PDB entry 6WLZ | electron microscopy, 2.90 A resolution | chains A and E of the 17 polymer chains in the assembly

# Chain A
Name: V-type proton ATPase catalytic subunit A
From: Homo sapiens
Notes: EC 7.1.2.2
UniProtKB: P38606 (VATA_HUMAN); residues 1-617 here = UniProt positions 1-617
Chain sequence (617 residues; numbered 1 to 617; the number before each row is that of its first residue):
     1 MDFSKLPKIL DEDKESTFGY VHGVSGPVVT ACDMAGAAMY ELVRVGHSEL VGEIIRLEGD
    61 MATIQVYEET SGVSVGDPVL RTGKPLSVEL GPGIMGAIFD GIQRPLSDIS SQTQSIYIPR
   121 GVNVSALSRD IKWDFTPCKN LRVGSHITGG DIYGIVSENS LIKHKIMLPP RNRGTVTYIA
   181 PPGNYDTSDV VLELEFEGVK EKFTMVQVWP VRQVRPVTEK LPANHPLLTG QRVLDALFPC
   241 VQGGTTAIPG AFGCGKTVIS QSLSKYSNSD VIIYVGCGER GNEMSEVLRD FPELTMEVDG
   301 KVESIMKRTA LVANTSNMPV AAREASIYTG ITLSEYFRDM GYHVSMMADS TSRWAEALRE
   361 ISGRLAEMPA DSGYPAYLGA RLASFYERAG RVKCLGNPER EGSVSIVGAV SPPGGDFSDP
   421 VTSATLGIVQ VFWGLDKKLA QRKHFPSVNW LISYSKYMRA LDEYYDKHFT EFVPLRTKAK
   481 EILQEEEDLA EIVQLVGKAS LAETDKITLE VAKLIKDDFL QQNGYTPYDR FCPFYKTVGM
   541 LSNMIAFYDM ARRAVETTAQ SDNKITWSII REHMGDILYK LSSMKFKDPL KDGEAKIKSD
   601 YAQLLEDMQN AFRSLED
Not modelled in the structure: 1-16, 617
Swiss-Prot annotation at these positions:
  - binding site (ATP): Gly250 to Thr257
  - modified residue: Thr136 (Phosphothreonine), Ser384 (Phosphoserine)
  - natural variant: Asp11 (D11N: Found in a patient with autism spectrum disorder; uncertain significance), Pro27 (P27R: In IECEE3; uncertain significance), Gly72 (G72D: In ARCL2D), Asp100 (D100Y: In IECEE3), Pro249 (P249R: Found in a patient with severe developmental disorder; uncertain significance), Arg338 (R338C: In ARCL2D), Asp349 (D349N: In IECEE3), Asp371 (D371G: In IECEE3; uncertain significance)
  - mutagenesis: Lys256 (K256Q: Complete loss of interaction with Rabies virus protein M; when associated with Q-279), Glu279 (E279Q: Complete loss of interaction with Rabies virus protein M; when associated with Q-256)

# Chain E
Name: V-type proton ATPase subunit B, brain isoform
From: Homo sapiens
UniProtKB: P21281 (VATB2_HUMAN); residue numbers follow UniProt; this construct covers 1-511
Chain sequence (511 residues; numbered 1 to 511; the number before each row is that of its first residue):
     1 MALRAMRGIV NGAAPELPVP TGGPAVGARE QALAVSRNYL SQPRLTYKTV SGVNGPLVIL
    61 DHVKFPRYAE IVHLTLPDGT KRSGQVLEVS GSKAVVQVFE GTSGIDAKKT SCEFTGDILR
   121 TPVSEDMLGR VFNGSGKPID RGPVVLAEDF LDIMGQPINP QCRIYPEEMI QTGISAIDGM
   181 NSIARGQKIP IFSAAGLPHN EIAAQICRQA GLVKKSKDVV DYSEENFAIV FAAMGVNMET
   241 ARFFKSDFEE NGSMDNVCLF LNLANDPTIE RIITPRLALT TAEFLAYQCE KHVLVILTDM
   301 SSYAEALREV SAAREEVPGR RGFPGYMYTD LATIYERAGR VEGRNGSITQ IPILTMPNDD
   361 ITHPIPDLTG YITEGQIYVD RQLHNRQIYP PINVLPSLSR LMKSAIGEGM TRKDHADVSN
   421 QLYACYAIGK DVQAMKAVVG EEALTSDDLL YLEFLQKFER NFIAQGPYEN RTVFETLDIG
   481 WQLLRIFPKE MLKRIPQSTL SEFYPRDSAK H
Not modelled in the structure: 1-38, 217-224, 507-511
Swiss-Prot annotation at these positions:
  - binding site (ATP): Arg400
  - natural variant: Arg485 (R485P: In ZLS2)

# Interface between chain A and chain E
Contacting residue pairs - 52 pairs, chain A then chain E:
  Gly36(A) - Asp106(E)
  Ala37(A) - Asp106(E)
  Ala38(A) - Gly104(E)
  Ala38(A) - Ile105(E)
  Ala38(A) - Asp106(E)
  Met39(A) - Val53(E)  hydrophobic
  Met39(A) - Thr102(E)
  Met39(A) - Gly104(E)  hydrogen bond (backbone-backbone)
  Met39(A) - Ile105(E)  hydrogen bond (backbone-backbone)
  Arg56(A) - Val53(E)
  Arg56(A) - Asn54(E)
  Leu57(A) - Gly52(E)
  Leu57(A) - Val53(E)  hydrogen bond (backbone-backbone)
  Leu57(A) - Ile105(E)
  Gly59(A) - Ser51(E)  hydrogen bond (backbone-backbone)
  Lys220(A) - Met238(E)
  Lys220(A) - Arg242(E)  hydrogen bond (backbone-side chain)
  Leu221(A) - Arg242(E)
  Pro222(A) - Arg242(E)
  Ala223(A) - Glu239(E)
  Met368(A) - Glu315(E)
  Met368(A) - Glu316(E)
  Met368(A) - Val317(E)  hydrophobic
  Met368(A) - Pro318(E)
  Pro369(A) - Pro318(E)
  Ala370(A) - Pro318(E)
  Ala370(A) - Gly322(E)
  Asp371(A) - Arg308(E)
  Asp371(A) - Arg321(E)
  Ala376(A) - Glu309(E)
  Ala376(A) - Ala312(E)  hydrophobic
  Tyr377(A) - Glu309(E)
  Ala380(A) - Glu309(E)
  Ala383(A) - Ala264(E)
  Glu387(A) - Asn237(E)
  Glu387(A) - Met238(E)
  Glu387(A) - Asn265(E)
  Ser418(A) - Asn358(E)
  Ile428(A) - Asn237(E)
  Gln430(A) - Asn237(E)  hydrogen bond
  Gln430(A) - Glu239(E)
  Leu451(A) - Asn385(E)
  Tyr454(A) - Gly196(E)
  Thr477(A) - Gln387(E)
  Lys480(A) - Gln387(E)
  Glu481(A) - Gln387(E)
  Gln484(A) - Gln382(E)
  Gln484(A) - Asn385(E)  hydrogen bond
  Ile492(A) - Ala437(E)  hydrophobic
  Val496(A) - Val438(E)  hydrophobic
  Ser500(A) - Ala437(E)
  Ser500(A) - Val438(E)  hydrogen bond (side chain-backbone)
Also at the interface, not in a pair above, chain A (44 interface residues in all): Ala35, Tyr40, Glu58, Glu367, Asp416, Phe417, Leu426, Ile452, Lys456, Tyr457, Arg459, Asp488
Also at the interface, not in a pair above, chain E (40 interface residues in all): Ser103, Lys108, Ala195, Glu201, Thr240, Arg381, Arg386, Val439, Gly440, Arg460

# Overview
Chain A and chain E form an interface of 44 and 40 residues respectively; the contacts include 8 hydrogen
bonds. Polar pairs include Lys220(A)-Arg242(E), Gln430(A)-Asn237(E) and Gln484(A)-Asn385(E).
Chain A is V-type proton ATPase catalytic subunit A and chain E is V-type proton ATPase subunit B, brain
isoform, both from Homo sapiens; the structure, The V1 region of human V-ATPase in state 1 (focused
refinement), was determined by electron microscopy.
